6P2P - chains B and D of the 4 polymer chains in the assembly; structure by electron microscopy, 3.10 A resolution.

[Chain B (and D)]
Protein: Sterol O-acyltransferase 1
Organism: Homo sapiens
Notes: EC 2.3.1.26; chain D of this document is another copy of the same molecule, construct and numbering; everything in this record applies to it too
Reference sequence: P35610 (SOAT1_HUMAN); residues 1-550 here = UniProt positions 1-550
Chain sequence (594 residues; each row starts with the number of its first residue; numbers below 1 keep their minus sign (Met-20 is residue -20)):
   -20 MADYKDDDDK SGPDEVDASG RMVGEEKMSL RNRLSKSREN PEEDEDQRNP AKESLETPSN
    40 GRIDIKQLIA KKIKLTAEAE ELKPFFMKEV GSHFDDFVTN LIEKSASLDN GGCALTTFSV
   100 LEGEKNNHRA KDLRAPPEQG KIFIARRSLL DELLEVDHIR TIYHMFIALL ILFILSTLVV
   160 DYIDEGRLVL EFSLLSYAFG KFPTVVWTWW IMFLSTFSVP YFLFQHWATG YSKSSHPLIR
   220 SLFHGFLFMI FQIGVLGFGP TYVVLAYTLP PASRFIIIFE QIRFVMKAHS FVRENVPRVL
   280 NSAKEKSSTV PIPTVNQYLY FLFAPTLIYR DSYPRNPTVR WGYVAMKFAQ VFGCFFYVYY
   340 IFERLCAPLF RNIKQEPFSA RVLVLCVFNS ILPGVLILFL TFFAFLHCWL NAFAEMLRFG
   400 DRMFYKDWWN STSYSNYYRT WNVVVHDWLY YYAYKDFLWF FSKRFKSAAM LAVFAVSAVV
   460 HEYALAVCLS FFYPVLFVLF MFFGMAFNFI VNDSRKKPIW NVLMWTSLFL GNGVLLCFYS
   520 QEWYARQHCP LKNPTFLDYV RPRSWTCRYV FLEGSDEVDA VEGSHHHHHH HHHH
Not modelled in the structure: -20 to 117, 282-285, 529-573
Sequence notes: initiating methionine (-20); expression tag (-19 to 0, 551-573)
Residues lining bound ligands: oleoyl-CoA (3VV; S-{(3R,5R,9R)-1-[(2R,3S,4R,5R)-5-(6-amino-9H-purin-9-yl)-4-hydroxy-3-(phosphonooxy)tetrahydrofuran-2-yl]-3,5,9-trihydroxy-8,8-dimethyl-3,5-dioxido-10,14-dioxo-2,4,6-trioxa-11,15-diaza-3lambda~5~,5lambda~5~-diphosphaheptadecan-17-yl} (9Z)-octadec-9-enethioate (non-preferred name)): Leu377, Trp407, Tyr413, Ser414, Asn415, Tyr417, Thr419, Trp420, Asn421, Val424, His425, Leu428, Tyr429, Tyr433, Lys445, Met449, Val452, Phe453, Ser456, His460, Phe476, Phe479, Met480, Gly483, Asn511
Reported in the primary citation:
  - mutagenesis - N421A, H460A: abolished catalytic activity
  - catalytic residues: Trp420, Asn421, His460 (proposed by the authors, not directly observed)
  - mutagenesis - R262A, L306N, W407A, W420A, H425A (up to 80%), L428Q, V452A/F453A, S456A, L507A: decreased catalytic activity
  - mutagenesis - Y429A: decreased catalytic activity on oleoyl-CoA
  - mutagenesis - V452Q/S456Q: decreased binding to oleoyl-CoA

[Interface between chain B and chain D]
Residue-residue contacts (5):
  Pro182(B) with Pro182(D), hydrophobic
  Val294(B) with Trp320(D)
  Asn295(B) with Val318(D)
  Val318(B) with Asn295(D)
  Trp320(B) with Val294(D)
Also at the interface, not in a pair above, chain B (7 interface residues in all): Phe196, Leu298
Also at the interface, not in a pair above, chain D (7 interface residues in all): Phe196, Leu298

[Overview]
Chain B and chain D each contribute 7 residues to their interface. Bound to chain B: oleoyl-CoA. The paper
reports catalytic residues Trp420(B), Asn421(B) and His460(B); R262A, L306N and W407A of chain B, among
others, reduce catalytic activity; 13 substitutions were tested in all.
Chain B and chain D are both Sterol O-acyltransferase 1 (Homo sapiens); the structure, Tetrameric structure of
ACAT1, was determined by electron microscopy, deposited together with 6P2J.
